Entry 6LWJ (X-ray diffraction, 2.83 A resolution); this record covers chains A and B of the 3 polymer chains in the assembly.

== Chain A ==
Protein: Endonuclease 8-like 1
Organism: Homo sapiens
Notes: EC 3.2.2.-, 4.2.99.18
UniProt: Q96FI4 (NEIL1_HUMAN); numbering as in UniProt (aligned over 1-295)
Amino-acid sequence (295 residues; row label = number of the first residue in the row):
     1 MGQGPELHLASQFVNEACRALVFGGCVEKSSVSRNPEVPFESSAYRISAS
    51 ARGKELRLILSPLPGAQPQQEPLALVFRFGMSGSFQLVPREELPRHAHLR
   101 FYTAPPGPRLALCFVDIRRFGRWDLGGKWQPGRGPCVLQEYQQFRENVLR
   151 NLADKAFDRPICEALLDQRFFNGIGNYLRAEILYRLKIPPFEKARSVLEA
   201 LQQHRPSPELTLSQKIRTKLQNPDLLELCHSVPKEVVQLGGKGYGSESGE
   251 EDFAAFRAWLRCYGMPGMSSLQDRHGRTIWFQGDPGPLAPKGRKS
Unresolved in the structure: 1, 203-221, 245-248, 291-295
Construct notes: engineered mutation Gly2 (Pro in Q96FI4), Gln3 (Glu in Q96FI4)
Curated features (UniProtKB/Swiss-Prot):
  - active site: Lys54 (Proton donor)
  - binding site (DNA): Asn176
  - natural variant: Ala44 (A44D: Found in a patient with childhood-onset nephrotic syndrome, focal segmental glomerulosclerosis and end-stage renal disease; uncertain significance), Ala156 (A156T: Found in a patient with childhood-onset steroid-resistant nephrotic syndrome; uncertain significance), Glu181 (E181K: Found in a patient with nephrotic syndrome also carrying mutation P-159 in MYO1E), Lys242 (K242R: In RNA edited version)
  - mutagenesis: Lys54 (K54L: Loss of glycosylase activity), Arg277 (R277A: Strongly reduced glycosylase activity. Has little effect on AP lyase activity)
What the authors report for this chain:
  - binding site for the 13-nt DNA strand (chain B): Lys242
  - contacts within the chain: Glu6-Lys242 (from molecular simulation)

== Chain B ==
Molecule: 13-nt DNA strand
Sequence (13 nucleotides; row label = number of the first residue in the row):
     1 CGTCCAXGTCTAC
Modified / non-standard residues: UMC (2'-deoxy-5'-uridylic acid) at position 7

== Interface between chain A and chain B ==
Residue-residue contacts (26):
  Gly2(A) with UMC_7(B), base contact
  Gln3(A) with UMC_7(B), hydrogen bond to the phosphate; DG8(B), phosphate contact
  Glu6(A) with UMC_7(B), base contact
  Lys54(A) with DG8(B), salt bridge to the phosphate; DT9(B), salt bridge to the phosphate
  Arg78(A) with DC10(B), salt bridge to the phosphate
  Gly80(A) with DG8(B), sugar contact
  Met81(A) with UMC_7(B), base contact; DG8(B), base contact
  Arg118(A) with DA6(B), hydrogen bond to the base
  Phe120(A) with DG8(B), base contact
  Arg122(A) with DC10(B), sugar contact
  Gln130(A) with DC10(B), phosphate contact
  Arg133(A) with DT9(B), salt bridge to the phosphate
  Gln168(A) with DT9(B), phosphate contact
  Gly175(A) with DG8(B), phosphate contact
  Asn176(A) with UMC_7(B), base contact; DG8(B), hydrogen bond to the phosphate
  Tyr177(A) with UMC_7(B), base contact
  Lys242(A) with UMC_7(B), base contact
  Tyr263(A) with DA6(B), hydrogen bond to the phosphate; UMC_7(B), base contact
  Arg277(A) with UMC_7(B), hydrogen bond to the phosphate; DG8(B), salt bridge to the phosphate
  Thr278(A) with DA6(B), hydrogen bond to the phosphate

== Summary ==
Chain A and chain B form an interface of 20 and 5 residues respectively, with 6 hydrogen bonds and 5 salt
bridges. Among the polar pairs are Arg118(A)-DA6(B), Gln3(A)-UMC_7(B) and Asn176(A)-DG8(B). The paper reports
a binding site for the 13-nt DNA strand (chain B) at Lys242(A); contacts within the chain involving Lys242(A)
and Glu6(A).
Here chain A is Endonuclease 8-like 1 (Homo sapiens) and chain B is a 13-nt DNA strand. Entry 6LWJ (Crystal
structure of human NEIL1(P2G, E3Q, K242) bound to duplex DNA containing dihydrouracil (DHU)) was determined by
X-ray diffraction (same publication as 6LWA, 6LWB, 6LWC, 6LWD, 6LWF, 6LWG and 10 further entries).
